Entry 8F41 (electron microscopy, 3.90 A resolution); this record covers chains I and L of the 12 polymer chains in the assembly.

== Chain I (and L) ==
Name: 3-methylcrotonyl-CoA carboxylase, alpha-subunit
From: Leishmania tarentolae
Notes: EC 6.4.1.4; chain L of this document is another copy of the same molecule, construct and numbering; everything in this record applies to it too
Reference sequence: A0A640KPA4 (A0A640KPA4_LEITA); residues 10-687 here correspond to UniProt positions 55-732 (UniProt number = residue number + 45)
Chain sequence (678 residues; numbered 10 to 687; the number before each row is that of its first residue):
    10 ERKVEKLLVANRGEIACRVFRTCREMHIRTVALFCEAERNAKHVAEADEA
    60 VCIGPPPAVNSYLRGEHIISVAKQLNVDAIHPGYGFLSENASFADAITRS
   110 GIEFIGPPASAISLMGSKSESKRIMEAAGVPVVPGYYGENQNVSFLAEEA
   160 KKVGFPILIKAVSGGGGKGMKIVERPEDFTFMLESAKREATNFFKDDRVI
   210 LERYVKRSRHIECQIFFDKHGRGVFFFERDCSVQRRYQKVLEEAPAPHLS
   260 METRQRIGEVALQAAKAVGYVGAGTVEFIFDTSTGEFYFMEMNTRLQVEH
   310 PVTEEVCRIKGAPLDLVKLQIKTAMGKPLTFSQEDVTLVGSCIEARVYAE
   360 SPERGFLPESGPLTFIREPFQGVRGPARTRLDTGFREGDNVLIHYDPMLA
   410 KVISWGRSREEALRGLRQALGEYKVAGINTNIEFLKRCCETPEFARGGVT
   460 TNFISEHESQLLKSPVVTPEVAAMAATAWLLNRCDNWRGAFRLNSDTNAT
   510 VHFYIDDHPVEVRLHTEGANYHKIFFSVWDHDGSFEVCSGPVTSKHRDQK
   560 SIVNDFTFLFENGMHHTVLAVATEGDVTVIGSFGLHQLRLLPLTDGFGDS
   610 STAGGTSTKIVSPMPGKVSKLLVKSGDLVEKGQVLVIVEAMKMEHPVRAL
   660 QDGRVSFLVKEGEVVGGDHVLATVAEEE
Small-molecule neighbours: BTI (5-(hexahydro-2-oxo-1H-thieno[3,4-d]imidazol-6-yl)pentanal): Pro624, Ala649, Met650
From the paper describing this entry:
  - self-association interface (contacts with another copy of this molecule): His257 to Glu261
  - post-translational modification sites: Lys651 (by similarity / conservation)

== Interface between chain I and chain L ==
Residue-residue contacts (10):
  Arg231(I) - Pro337(L)
  Arg231(I) - Leu338(L)  hydrogen bond (side chain-backbone)
  Lys319(I) - Asp344(L)  salt bridge
  Pro337(I) - Arg231(L)
  Leu338(I) - Arg231(L)  hydrogen bond (backbone-side chain)
  Thr339(I) - Ser341(L)
  Thr339(I) - Glu343(L)
  Ser341(I) - Thr339(L)
  Glu343(I) - Thr339(L)
  Asp344(I) - Lys319(L)  salt bridge

== Overview ==
The chain I/chain L interface involves 8 residues from each chain; the contacts include 2 hydrogen bonds and 2
salt bridges. Among the polar pairs are Lys319(I)-Asp344(L) and Arg231(I)-Leu338(L). Chain I binds compound
BTI. The paper reports a modification site at Lys651(I); a self-association interface involving His257(I).
Both chains are 3-methylcrotonyl-CoA carboxylase, alpha-subunit (Leishmania tarentolae). Entry 8F41
(3-methylcrotonyl-CoA carboxylase in filament, alpha-subunit centered) was determined by electron microscopy
together with 8F3D from the same study.
